8Q28 - chains A and B; structure by X-ray diffraction, 1.80 A resolution.

[Chain A (and B)]
Molecule: Gluconolactonase domain protein
Organism: Teredinibacter turnerae
Notes: chain B of this document is another copy of the same molecule, construct and numbering; everything in this record applies to it too
UniProtKB: C5BSV8 (C5BSV8_TERTT); residues 1-240 here correspond to UniProt positions 124-363 (UniProt number = residue number + 123)
Amino-acid sequence (248 residues; each row starts with the number of its first residue):
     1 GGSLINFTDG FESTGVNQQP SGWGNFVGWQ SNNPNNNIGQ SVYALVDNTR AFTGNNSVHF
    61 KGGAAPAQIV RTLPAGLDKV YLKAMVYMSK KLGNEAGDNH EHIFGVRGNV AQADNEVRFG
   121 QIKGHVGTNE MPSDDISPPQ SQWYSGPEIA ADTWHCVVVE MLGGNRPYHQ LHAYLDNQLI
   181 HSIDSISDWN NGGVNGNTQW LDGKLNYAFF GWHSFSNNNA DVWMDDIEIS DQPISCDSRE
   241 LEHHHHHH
Unresolved in the structure: 1-2, 244-248 (chain B: 1-2, 243-248)
Differences from the reference sequence: expression tag (241-248)
Modified / non-standard residues: Mse-85, Mse-88, Mse-131, Mse-161, Mse-224 (selenomethionine; parent Met)
Disulfides: Cys-156/Cys-236
Ion coordination: Ca2+: Gly-10, Glu-12, Thr-53, Asn-56, Asp-225; Mg2+ site 1: Trp-154, Glu-242; Mg2+ site 2 near Glu-228 (its only coordinating residue here)

[How chain A and chain B interact]
Contacting residue pairs (10; chain A residue first):
  Gly-28(A) / Gln-112(B)
  Trp-29(A) / Trp-29(B)
  Gln-30(A) / Gln-112(B)  hydrogen bond
  Asn-33(A) / Gln-112(B)
  Asn-99(A) / Asn-217(B)
  Gln-112(A) / Gly-28(B)  hydrogen bond (side chain-backbone)
  Gln-112(A) / Gln-30(B)  hydrogen bond
  Gln-112(A) / Asn-33(B)
  Asn-217(A) / Asn-99(B)
  Asn-217(A) / Phe-215(B)  hydrogen bond (side chain-backbone)
Also at the interface, not in a pair above, chain A (8 interface residues in all): Ala-111
Also at the interface, not in a pair above, chain B (10 interface residues in all): Val-27, Ala-111

[In short]
Chain A and chain B form an interface of 8 and 10 residues respectively; the contacts include 4 hydrogen
bonds. Among the polar pairs are Gln-30(A)/Gln-112(B), Gln-112(A)/Gly-28(B) and Asn-217(A)/Phe-215(B).
Gly-10(A), Glu-12(A), Thr-53(A), Asn-56(A) and Asp-225(A) form the Ca2+ site.
Both chains are Gluconolactonase domain protein (Teredinibacter turnerae). Entry 8Q28 (Se-Met labelled TtX122A
- A domain of unknown function from the Teredinibacter turnerae protein TERTU_3803) was determined by X-ray
diffraction (same publication as 8Q1V, 8Q1W, 8Q29 and 8Q2A).
